PDB entry 1BCP | X-ray diffraction, 2.70 A resolution | chains A and C of the 6 polymer chains in the assembly

# Chain A
Molecule: Pertussis toxin
Source organism: Bordetella pertussis
Notes: EC 2.4.2.-
UniProt: P04977 (TOX1_BORPE); residues 1-235 here correspond to UniProt positions 35-269 (UniProt number = residue number + 34)
Sequence (235 residues; numbered 1 to 235; the number before each row is that of its first residue):
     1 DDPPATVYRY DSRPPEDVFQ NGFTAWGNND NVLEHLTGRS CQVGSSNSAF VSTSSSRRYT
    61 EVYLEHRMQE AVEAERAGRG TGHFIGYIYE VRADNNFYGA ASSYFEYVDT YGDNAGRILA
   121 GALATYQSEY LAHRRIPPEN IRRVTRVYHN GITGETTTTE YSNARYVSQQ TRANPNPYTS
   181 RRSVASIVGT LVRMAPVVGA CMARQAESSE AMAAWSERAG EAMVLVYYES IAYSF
Unresolved in the structure: 1, 211-220
Curated features (UniProtKB/Swiss-Prot):
  - active site: His35, Glu129
  - binding site (NAD(+)): Trp26
Disulfide bonds: Cys41-Cys201
What the authors report for this chain:
  - conformationally variable residues: Tyr233 to Phe235

# Chain C
Molecule: Pertussis toxin
Source organism: Bordetella pertussis
Notes: EC 2.4.2.-
UniProt: P04979 (TOX3_BORPE); residues 1-199 here correspond to UniProt positions 29-227 (UniProt number = residue number + 28)
Sequence (199 residues; numbered 1 to 199; the number before each row is that of its first residue):
     1 VAPGIVIPPK ALFTQQGGAY GRCPNGTRAL TVAELRGNAE LQTYLRQITP GWSIYGLYDG
    61 TYLGQAYGGI IKDAPPGAGF IYRETFCITT IYKTGQPAAD HYYSKVTATR LLASTNSRLC
   121 AVFVRDGQSV IGACASPYEG RYRDMYDALR RLLYMIYMSG LAVRVHVSKE EQYYDYEDAT
   181 FQTYALTGIS LCNPAASIC
Unresolved in the structure: 1-3
Disulfide bonds: Cys23-Cys87, Cys120-Cys134, Cys192-Cys199

# Chain A / chain C interface
Residue-residue contacts - 9 pairs, chain A then chain C:
  Ile118(A) with Leu161(C), hydrophobic
  Leu119(A) with Ser159(C)
  Ala122(A) with Leu161(C), hydrophobic
  Tyr228(A) with Met158(C), hydrogen bond (side chain-backbone); Ser159(C)
  Ala232(A) with Met155(C)
  Tyr233(A) with Arg151(C); Met155(C)
  Ser234(A) with Arg150(C)
Other interface residues (no listed pair), chain A (9 interface residues in all): Val197, Ile231
Other interface residues (no listed pair), chain C (9 interface residues in all): Leu152, Tyr154, Gly160

# In short
Chain A and chain C each contribute 9 residues to their interface, with 1 hydrogen bond. The hydrogen-bonded
pair is Tyr228(A)-Met158(C). UniProt lists active-site residues His35(A) and Glu129(A) and NAD+-binding
residue Trp26(A) on chain A. From the paper: conformational variability at Tyr233(A).
Here chain A is Pertussis toxin and chain C is Pertussis toxin, both from Bordetella pertussis. Entry 1BCP
(Binary complex of pertussis toxin and ATP) was determined by X-ray diffraction.
